PDB entry 7N4P | X-ray diffraction, 2.10 A resolution | chain A

[Chain A]
Molecule: Cadherin 23
Organism: Anolis carolinensis
UniProtKB: R4GAX0 (R4GAX0_ANOCA); residues 1-209 here correspond to UniProt positions 26-234 (UniProt number = residue number + 25)
Sequence (218 residues; each row starts with the number of its first residue; numbering starts at 0):
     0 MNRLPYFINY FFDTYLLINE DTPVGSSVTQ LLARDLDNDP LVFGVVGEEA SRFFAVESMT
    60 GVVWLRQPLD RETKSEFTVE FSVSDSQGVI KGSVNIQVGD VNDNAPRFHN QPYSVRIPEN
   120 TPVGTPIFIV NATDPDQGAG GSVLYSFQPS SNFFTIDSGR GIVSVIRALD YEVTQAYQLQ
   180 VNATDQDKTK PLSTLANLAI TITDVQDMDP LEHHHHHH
Unresolved in the structure: 207-217
Sequence notes: initiating methionine (0); expression tag (210-217)
Metal / ion sites: Ca2+ site 1: N1, R2, D34, D36, D38, D84; Na+ site 1: D12, S192; Ca2+ site 2: E19, E71, D99, V100, D102, D135; Ca2+ site 3: E19, D69, E71, D102; Ca2+ site 4: N101, N103, D133, D135, G139, D184; Ca2+ site 5: E118, E171, D203, V204; Ca2+ site 6: E118, D169, E171; Na+ site 2 near N130 (its only coordinating residue here); Na+ site 3: D133, G140

[Summary]
N1, R2, D34, D36, D38 and D84 coordinate Ca2+ site 1. D12 and S192 form the Na+ site 1.
Chain A is Cadherin 23 (Anolis carolinensis); the structure, Crystal Structure of Lizard Cadherin-23 EC1-2,
was determined by X-ray diffraction together with 7SGX, 7SB6 and 7SCM from the same study.
